PDB entry 1E14 | X-ray diffraction, 2.70 A resolution | chains H and L of the 3 polymer chains in the assembly

[Chain H]
Molecule: Reaction center protein H chain
Organism: Rhodobacter sphaeroides
Reference sequence: P0C0Y7 (RCEH_RHOSH); residues 1-260 here = UniProt positions 1-260
Amino-acid sequence (260 residues; row label = number of the first residue in the row):
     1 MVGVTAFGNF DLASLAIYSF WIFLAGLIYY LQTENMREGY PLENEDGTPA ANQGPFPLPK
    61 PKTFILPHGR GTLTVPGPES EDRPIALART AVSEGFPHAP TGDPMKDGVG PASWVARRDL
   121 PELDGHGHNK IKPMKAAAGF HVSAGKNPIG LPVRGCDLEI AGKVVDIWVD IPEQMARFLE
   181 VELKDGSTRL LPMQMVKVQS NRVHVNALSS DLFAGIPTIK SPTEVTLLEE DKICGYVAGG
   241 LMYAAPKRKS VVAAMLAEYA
Not modelled in the structure: 1-10, 252-260

[Chain L]
Molecule: Reaction center protein L chain
Organism: Rhodobacter sphaeroides
Reference sequence: P0C0Y8 (RCEL_RHOSH); residues 1-281 here correspond to UniProt positions 2-282 (UniProt number = residue number + 1)
Amino-acid sequence (281 residues; numbered 1 to 281; the number before each row is that of its first residue):
     1 ALLSFERKYR VPGGTLVGGN LFDFWVGPFY VGFFGVATFF FAALGIILIA WSAVLQGTWN
    61 PQLISVYPPA LEYGLGGAPL AKGGLWQIIT ICATGAFVSW ALREVEICRK LGIGYHIPFA
   121 FAFAILAYLT LVLFRPVMMG AWGYAFPYGI WTHLDWVSNT GYTYGNFHYN PAHMIAISFF
   181 FTNALALALH GALVLSAANP EKGKEMRTPD HEDTFFRDLV GYSIGTLGIH RLGLLLSLSA
   241 VFFSALCMII TGTIWFDQWV DWWQWWVKLP WWANIPGGIN G
Metal / ion sites: bacteriochlorophyll a Mg site 1 near His153 (its only coordinating residue here); bacteriochlorophyll a Mg site 2 near His173 (its only coordinating residue here); Fe ion: His190, His230 (shared with 3 residues of chain M)
Ligand contacts:
  - bacteriochlorophyll a (BCL), molecule 1: Ile46, Ile49, Tyr128, Leu131, Phe146, Ile150, Trp151, His153, Leu154, Trp156, Val157
  - bacteriochlorophyll a (BCL), molecule 2: Phe97, Phe121, Ala124, Ile125, Ala127, Tyr128, Leu131, Trp156, Val157, Ser158, Thr160, Gly161, Tyr162, Asn166, Phe167, His168, His173, Ala176, Ile177, Phe180, Phe181, Val241, Ser244, Ala245, Cys247, Met248
  - bacteriochlorophyll a (BCL), molecule 3: Val157, Tyr162, His168, Phe181
  - bacteriochlorophyll a (BCL), molecule 4: His168, Met174, Ile177, Ser178, Phe181, Thr182, Leu185
  - bacteriopheophytin a (BPH), molecule 1: Phe41, Ala42, Gly45, Ile49, Ile89, Cys92, Ala93, Ala96, Phe97, Trp100, Glu104, Ile117, Ala120, Phe121, Ala124, Tyr128, Phe146, Tyr148, Gly149, Ile150, His153, Phe180, Ser237, Leu238, Val241
  - bacteriopheophytin a (BPH), molecule 2: Phe181, Ala184, Leu185, Ala188, Leu189, Phe216, Leu219, Val220
  - ubiquinone-10 (U10), molecule 1: Val26, Phe29, Tyr30, Val31, Gly35, Thr38, Phe39, Trp100, Arg103
  - ubiquinone-10 (U10), molecule 2: Met174, Ile175, Ser178, Phe179, Thr182, Leu185, Ala186, Leu189, His190, Leu193, Val194, Pro209, Glu212, Asp213, Phe216, Tyr222, Ser223, Ile224, Gly225, Thr226, Ile229, Leu232, Leu236, Trp263

[Interface between chain H and chain L]
Pairs across the interface - 69 pairs, chain H then chain L:
  Gly39(H) with Leu3(L); Ser4(L), hydrogen bond (backbone-backbone); Phe5(L)
  Tyr40(H) with Leu3(L), hydrophobic
  Leu42(H) with Ala1(L), hydrophobic; Leu2(L); Leu3(L), hydrophobic
  Glu43(H) with Ala1(L); Leu2(L), hydrogen bond (backbone-backbone); Ser4(L)
  Glu45(H) with Arg7(L)
  Ala50(H) with Ala1(L), hydrophobic
  Lys62(H) with Asn199(L), hydrogen bond
  Phe64(H) with Ala198(L); Met206(L), hydrophobic
  Ile65(H) with Gly203(L); Lys204(L); Glu205(L); Met206(L), hydrogen bond (backbone-backbone)
  Leu66(H) with Glu205(L); Met206(L), hydrophobic
  Pro67(H) with Glu205(L); Met206(L)
  Glu79(H) with Ser4(L)
  Glu81(H) with Ser4(L); Phe5(L); Lys8(L), salt bridge
  Arg83(H) with Lys8(L)
  Leu87(H) with Arg7(L), hydrogen bond (backbone-side chain); Lys8(L); Val11(L), hydrophobic
  Ala88(H) with Arg7(L)
  Arg89(H) with Arg7(L)
  Gly95(H) with Phe24(L); Trp25(L), hydrogen bond (backbone-backbone)
  Pro97(H) with Arg10(L); Val11(L); Pro12(L); Asp23(L); Trp25(L), hydrophobic
  His98(H) with Arg7(L); Arg10(L), hydrogen bond (backbone-backbone); Val11(L); Pro12(L)
  Val109(H) with Lys8(L)
  Gly110(H) with Lys8(L), hydrogen bond (backbone-backbone); Tyr9(L); Val11(L)
  Pro111(H) with Val11(L); Lys110(L); Gly112(L)
  Ser113(H) with Lys8(L); Tyr9(L)
  Trp114(H) with Lys8(L)
  Val115(H) with Tyr9(L)
  Asp124(H) with Asp210(L)
  Gly125(H) with Thr208(L); Asp210(L), hydrogen bond (backbone-side chain)
  Pro172(H) with Asp210(L); Asp213(L)
  Glu173(H) with Thr226(L), hydrogen bond
  Met175(H) with Leu227(L), hydrophobic
  Ala238(H) with Gly112(L)
  Met242(H) with Pro12(L); Gly13(L); Gly14(L); Arg109(L); Lys110(L)
  Tyr243(H) with Val11(L)
Other interface residues (no listed pair), chain H (40 interface residues in all): Glu38, Pro41, Ile85, Phe96, Ala99, Pro100
Other interface residues (no listed pair), chain L (32 interface residues in all): Leu111, Pro209

[Overview]
40 residues of chain H and 32 residues of chain L are in contact; the contacts include 10 hydrogen bonds and 1
salt bridge. Polar pairs include Glu81(H)-Lys8(L), Lys62(H)-Asn199(L) and Leu87(H)-Arg7(L). Bound to chain L:
4 copies of bacteriochlorophyll a, bacteriopheophytin a and ubiquinone-10.
Chain H is Reaction center protein H chain and chain L is Reaction center protein L chain, both from
Rhodobacter sphaeroides; the structure, Photosynthetic reaction center mutant with phe M197 replaced with arg
(chain M, FM197R) and gly M203 ..., was determined by X-ray diffraction.
